6M01 - chains A and B; structure by X-ray diffraction, 2.00 A resolution.

== Chain A ==
Protein: Putative ATP-dependent b-aminoacyl-ACP synthetase
Organism: Embleya scabrispora
UniProtKB: A0A0F7R6G7 (A0A0F7R6G7_9ACTN); residue numbers follow UniProt; this construct covers 1-533
Amino-acid sequence (549 residues; numbered -15 to 533; the number before each row is that of its first residue; numbers below 1 keep their minus sign (Met-15 is residue -15)):
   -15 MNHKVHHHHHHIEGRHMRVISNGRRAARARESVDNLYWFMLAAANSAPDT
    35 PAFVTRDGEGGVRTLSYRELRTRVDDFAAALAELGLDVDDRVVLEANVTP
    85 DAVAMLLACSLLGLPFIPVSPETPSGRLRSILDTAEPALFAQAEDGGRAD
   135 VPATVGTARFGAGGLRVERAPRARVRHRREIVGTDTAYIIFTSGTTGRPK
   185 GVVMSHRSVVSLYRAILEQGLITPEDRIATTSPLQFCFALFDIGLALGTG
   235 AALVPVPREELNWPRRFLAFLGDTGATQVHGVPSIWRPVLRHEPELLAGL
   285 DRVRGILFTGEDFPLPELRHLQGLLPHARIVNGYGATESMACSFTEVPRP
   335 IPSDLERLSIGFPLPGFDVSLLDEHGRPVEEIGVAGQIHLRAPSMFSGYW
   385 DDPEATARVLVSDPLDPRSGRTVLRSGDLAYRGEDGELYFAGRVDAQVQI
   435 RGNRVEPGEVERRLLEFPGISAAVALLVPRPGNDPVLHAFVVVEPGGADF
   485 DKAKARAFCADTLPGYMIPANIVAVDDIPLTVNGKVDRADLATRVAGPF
Unresolved in the structure: -15 to 8, 176-180, 464-466, 478-483, 495-496, 515-533
Construct notes: expression tag (-15 to 0); engineered mutation Cys221 (Asp in A0A0F7R6G7)
Glycans and other covalent adducts: compound 9EF linked to Cys221
Residues lining bound ligands:
  - 9EF (N-[2-(acetylamino)ethyl]-N~3~-[(2R)-2-hydroxy-3,3-dimethyl-4-(phosphonooxy)butanoyl]-beta-alaninamide): Thr215, Ser216, Pro217, Phe220, Phe222, Val266, Thr321, Arg435, Gly436, Asn437
  - ADP (adenosine-5'-diphosphate): Thr293, Gly294, Glu295, Asp296, Asn316, Gly317, Tyr318, Gly319, Ala320, Thr321, Glu322, Asp412, Phe424, Arg427, Gln431, Gln433, Gly436, Arg438

== Chain B ==
Protein: Putative ACP
Organism: Embleya scabrispora
UniProtKB: A0A0F7R2R9 (A0A0F7R2R9_9ACTN); residues 1-82 here = UniProt positions 1-82
Amino-acid sequence (98 residues; numbered -15 to 82; the number before each row is that of its first residue; numbers below 1 keep their minus sign (Met-15 is residue -15)):
   -15 MNHKVHHHHHHIEGRHMWDDQFEAIVRRYVPFLGPDERLGGGSELRDLGL
    35 DSMGTVELLAALEQAYGARFVDDALNMENFATPDALWATLSRMITSAA
Unresolved in the structure: -15 to 1, 80-82
Construct notes: expression tag (-15 to 0)
Glycans and other covalent adducts: compound 9EF linked to Ser36

== Chain A / chain B interface ==
Contacting residue pairs (36; chain A residue first):
  Arg242(A) with Met61(B)
  Asn246(A) with Ser36(B); Val40(B)
  Trp247(A) with Thr39(B); Leu59(B); Asn60(B); Phe64(B), hydrophobic
  Pro248(A) with Val40(B), hydrophobic
  Arg249(A) with Glu47(B), salt bridge; Arg53(B); Phe54(B), hydrogen bond (side chain-backbone); Asp56(B)
  Arg250(A) with Asp56(B), hydrogen bond (side chain-backbone); Leu59(B)
  Pro272(A) with Met37(B), hydrophobic; Val40(B), hydrophobic
  Arg275(A) with Glu41(B), salt bridge
  His276(A) with Val40(B); Glu41(B), salt bridge; Ala44(B)
  Arg435(A) with Asp35(B), salt bridge; Met37(B)
  Asn467(A) with Met37(B); Glu41(B)
  Asp468(A) with Met37(B)
  Lys486(A) with Pro15(B); Phe16(B)
  Arg490(A) with Phe16(B); Arg30(B), hydrogen bond (side chain-backbone); Asp31(B), salt bridge
  Pro503(A) with Phe16(B)
  Ala504(A) with Pro15(B); Phe16(B)
  Asn505(A) with Pro15(B); Phe16(B)
  Ile506(A) with Phe16(B), hydrophobic
Also at the interface, not in a pair above, chain A (22 interface residues in all): Ala253, Ser268, Arg271, Ala487
Also at the interface, not in a pair above, chain B (22 interface residues in all): Gly33, Leu43, Asp57

== Summary ==
The chain A/chain B interface involves 22 residues from each chain; the contacts include 3 hydrogen bonds and
5 salt bridges. Polar contacts include Arg249(A)-Glu47(B), Arg275(A)-Glu41(B) and His276(A)-Glu41(B). Ligands
of chain A: ADP. Compound 9EF is covalently linked to Cys221(A).
Chain A is Putative ATP-dependent b-aminoacyl-ACP synthetase and chain B is Putative ACP, both from Embleya
scabrispora; the structure, The structure of HitB-HitD complex, was determined by X-ray diffraction.
